7BC3 - chains D and C of the 4 polymer chains in the assembly; structure by electron microscopy, 2.90 A resolution.

Chain D:
Name: Structural polyprotein
From: Kashmir bee virus
Reference sequence: Q80AG2 (Q80AG2_9VIRU); residues 12-69 here correspond to UniProt positions 323-380 (UniProt number = residue number + 311)
Sequence (58 residues; row label = number of the first residue in the row):
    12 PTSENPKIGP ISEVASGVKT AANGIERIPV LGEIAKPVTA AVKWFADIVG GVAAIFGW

Chain C:
Name: Structural polyprotein
From: Kashmir bee virus
Reference sequence: Q80AG2 (Q80AG2_9VIRU); aligned to UniProt positions 381-670 over residues 1-290 (the alignment contains insertions or deletions, so no single offset holds)
Sequence (290 residues; row label = number of the first residue in the row):
     1 SKPRNQNQVM PLQNVPGWGY SLYKGIDMSV PLAYDPNNEL GDLRDVFPSA VDEMAIGYVC
    61 GNPAIKHVLT WSTTDVVQNP ISNGDDWGGV IPVGMPCYSK TIRAVKGATS TKTEVMDPAP
   121 CEYVANLFSY WRATMCYRIT VVKTAFHTGR LEIFFEPGSI PTVRTADNLG PDQTQLNGTI
   181 APSDNNYKYI LDLTNDTEVT IKVPYVSNKM FMKTVGIYGA HDEDNWNFDE SFTGFLCIRP
   241 ITKLMAPDTV SQKVSIVVWK WAEDVVVVEP KPLTSGPTQV YNPPAVARDL
Disordered / not traced: 107
Sequence notes: conflict Leu12 (Tyr392 in Q80AG2)

How chain D and chain C interact:
Pairs across the interface - 31 pairs, chain D then chain C:
  Pro21(D) - Gly25(C)
  Pro21(D) - Ile26(C)
  Ile22(D) - Lys24(C)
  Ile22(D) - Gly25(C)
  Ile22(D) - Ile26(C)  hydrophobic
  Glu24(D) - Lys24(C)  salt bridge
  Asn34(D) - Val265(C)  hydrogen bond (side chain-backbone)
  Gly35(D) - Gly57(C)
  Ile36(D) - Gly57(C)
  Ile36(D) - Gly61(C)
  Ile36(D) - Glu263(C)
  Arg38(D) - Val51(C)
  Ile39(D) - Val51(C)
  Ile39(D) - Asp52(C)  hydrogen bond (backbone-backbone)
  Pro40(D) - Ala50(C)
  Val41(D) - Leu43(C)  hydrophobic
  Val41(D) - Ala50(C)  hydrogen bond (backbone-backbone)
  Leu42(D) - Asp42(C)
  Leu42(D) - Leu43(C)
  Leu42(D) - Arg44(C)
  Glu44(D) - Asp52(C)
  Lys47(D) - Leu40(C)  hydrogen bond (side chain-backbone)
  Lys47(D) - Gly41(C)
  Lys47(D) - Asp42(C)  hydrogen bond (backbone-backbone)
  Pro48(D) - Asp42(C)
  Val53(D) - Glu39(C)
  Lys54(D) - Asn37(C)
  Lys54(D) - Glu39(C)
  Trp55(D) - Asp35(C)
  Trp55(D) - Asn37(C)
  Trp55(D) - Glu39(C)  hydrogen bond (side chain-backbone)
Also at the interface, not in a pair above, chain D (18 interface residues in all): Ala33
Also at the interface, not in a pair above, chain C (22 interface residues in all): Ala55, Tyr58, Trp261, Asp264

In short:
18 residues of chain D face 22 of chain C across their interface; the contacts include 6 hydrogen bonds and 1
salt bridge. Among the polar pairs are Glu24(D)-Lys24(C), Asn34(D)-Val265(C) and Lys47(D)-Leu40(C).
Here chain D is Structural polyprotein and chain C is Structural polyprotein, both from Kashmir bee virus.
Entry 7BC3 (Native virion of Kashmir bee virus at acidic pH) was determined by electron microscopy together
with 7BE9, 7BG8 and 7BGK from the same study.
